Entry 8F0J (electron microscopy, 2.00 A resolution); this record covers chains R and A of the 6 polymer chains in the assembly.

[Chain R]
Molecule: Calcitonin receptor
From: Homo sapiens
UniProtKB: P30988 (CALCR_HUMAN), isoform P30988-2; residue numbers follow UniProt; this construct covers 25-474
Sequence (501 residues; each row starts with the number of its first residue; numbers below 1 keep their minus sign (Met-7 is residue -7)):
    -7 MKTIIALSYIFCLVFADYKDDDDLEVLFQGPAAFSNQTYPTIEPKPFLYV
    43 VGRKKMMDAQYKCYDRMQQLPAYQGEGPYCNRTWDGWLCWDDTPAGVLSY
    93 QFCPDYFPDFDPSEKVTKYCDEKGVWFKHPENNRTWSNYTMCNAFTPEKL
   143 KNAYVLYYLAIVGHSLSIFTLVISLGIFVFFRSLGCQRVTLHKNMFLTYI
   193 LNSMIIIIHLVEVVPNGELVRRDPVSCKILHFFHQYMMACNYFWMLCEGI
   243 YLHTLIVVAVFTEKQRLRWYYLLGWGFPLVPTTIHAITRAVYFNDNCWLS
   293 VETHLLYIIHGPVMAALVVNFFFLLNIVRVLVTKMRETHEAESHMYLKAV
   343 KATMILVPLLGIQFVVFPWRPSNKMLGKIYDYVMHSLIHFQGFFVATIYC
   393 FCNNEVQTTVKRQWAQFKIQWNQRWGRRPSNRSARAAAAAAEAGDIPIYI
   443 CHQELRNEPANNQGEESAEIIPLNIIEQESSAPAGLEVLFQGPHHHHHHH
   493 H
Not modelled in the structure: -7 to 37, 409-493
Cystine bridges: Cys55-Cys81, Cys72-Cys112, Cys95-Cys134, Cys219-Cys289
Glycans and other covalent adducts: N-acetylglucosamine (NAG) linked to Asn73, Asn130
Construct notes: expression tag (-7 to 24, 475-493); conflict Leu447 (Pro in P30988)
Small-molecule neighbours:
  - N-hexadecanoyl-L-glutamic acid (D6M): Tyr146, Tyr149, Tyr150, Ile153, Ser157, Ile160, Phe161, Ile199, Val203, Pro207
  - P42 ((2S)-2-{[(1R)-1-hydroxyhexadecyl]oxy}-3-{[(1R)-1-hydroxyoctadecyl]oxy}propyl 2-(trimethylammonio)ethyl phosphate): Lys143, Tyr146, Val147, Tyr150, Leu151, Val154, Leu158, Phe382, Phe385
  - phosphatidylethanolamine (PTY), molecule 1: Lys143, Val147, Leu151, Ile371, Tyr374, Val375, Ser378, Phe382, Phe385, Phe386, Thr389
  - phosphatidylethanolamine (PTY), molecule 2: Phe313, Leu316, Leu317, Val320, Arg321, Val324, Arg328, Met337, Tyr338, Ala341, Val342, Thr345
  - phosphatidylethanolamine (PTY), molecule 3: Phe313, Val357, Val358, Phe359, Pro360, Trp361, Arg362, Pro363, Ser364, Asn365, Leu368, Ile371, Tyr372, Val375, Leu379
Swiss-Prot annotation at these positions:
  - glycosylation (N-linked (GlcNAc...) asparagine): Asn28, Asn73, Asn125, Asn130
  - natural variant: Leu447 (L447P: Probable protective factor against osteoporosis)

[Chain A]
Molecule: Guanine nucleotide-binding protein G(s) subunit alpha isoforms short
From: Homo sapiens
UniProtKB: P63092 (GNAS2_HUMAN); numbering as in UniProt (aligned over 1-394)
Sequence (394 residues; row label = number of the first residue in the row):
     1 MGCLGNSKTEDQRNEEKAQREANKKIEKQLQKDKQVYRATHRLLLLGAGE
    51 SGKNTIVKQMRILHVNGFNGEGGEEDPQAARSNSDGEKATKVQDIKNNLK
   101 EAIETIVAAMSNLVPPVELANPENQFRVDYILSVMNVPDFDFPPEFYEHA
   151 KALWEDEGVRACYERSNEYQLIDCAQYFLDKIDVIKQADYVPSDQDLLRC
   201 RVLTSGIFETKFQVDKVNFHMFDVGAQRDERRKWIQCFNDVTAIIFVVAS
   251 SSYNMVIREDNQTNRLQAALKLFDSIWNNKWLRDTSVILFLNKQDLLAEK
   301 VLAGKSKIEDYFPEFARYTTPEDATPEPGEDPRVTRAKYFIRDEFLRIST
   351 ASGDGRHYCYPHFTCAVDTENIRRVFNDCRDIIQRMHLRQYELL
Not modelled in the structure: 1-10, 61-204, 251-263
Construct notes: engineered mutation Asn54 (Ser in P63092), Ala226 (Gly in P63092), Ala268 (Glu in P63092), Lys271 (Asn in P63092), Asp274 (Lys in P63092), Lys280 (Arg in P63092), Asp284 (Thr in P63092), Thr285 (Ile in P63092)

[Chain R / chain A interface]
Contacting residue pairs (41; chain R residue first):
  Arg180(R) with Gln390(A); Tyr391(A)
  Tyr243(R) with Tyr391(A)
  Leu244(R) with Tyr391(A), hydrophobic
  Leu247(R) with His387(A); Tyr391(A), hydrophobic
  Ile248(R) with Gln384(A), hydrogen bond (backbone-side chain); His387(A); Leu388(A), hydrophobic
  Val249(R) with Arg380(A)
  Ala251(R) with Arg380(A)
  Val252(R) with Arg380(A); Ile383(A); Gln384(A); His387(A), hydrogen bond (backbone-side chain)
  Phe253(R) with His41(A); Val217(A), hydrophobic; Phe376(A), hydrophobic; Arg380(A)
  Glu255(R) with Arg38(A); His41(A), salt bridge
  Lys256(R) with Gln35(A), hydrogen bond (side chain-backbone); Ala39(A)
  Val322(R) with Gln384(A)
  Leu323(R) with Leu393(A); Leu394(A), hydrophobic
  Lys326(R) with Asp381(A), salt bridge; Gln384(A), hydrogen bond; Arg385(A), hydrogen bond (backbone-side chain); Leu388(A)
  Met327(R) with Leu394(A), hydrophobic
  Glu329(R) with Asp381(A); Arg385(A), salt bridge
  Thr330(R) with Arg385(A)
  Lys340(R) with Leu394(A)
  Ala344(R) with Leu393(A), hydrophobic
  Ile347(R) with Leu393(A), hydrophobic
  Leu348(R) with Leu393(A), hydrophobic
  Asn395(R) with Glu392(A), hydrogen bond
  Asn396(R) with Glu392(A), hydrogen bond (backbone-side chain)
  Glu397(R) with Gln390(A)
Other interface residues (no listed pair), chain R (30 interface residues in all): His184, Val250, Thr254, Ile319, Tyr391, Cys394
Other interface residues (no listed pair), chain A (20 interface residues in all): Phe219, Cys379

[Overview]
30 residues of chain R and 20 residues of chain A are in contact; the contacts include 7 hydrogen bonds and 3
salt bridges. Polar pairs include Glu255(R)-His41(A), Lys326(R)-Asp381(A) and Glu329(R)-Arg385(A). Ligands of
chain R: N-hexadecanoyl-L-glutamic acid, 3 copies of phosphatidylethanolamine and compound P42.
Chain R is Calcitonin receptor and chain A is Guanine nucleotide-binding protein G(s) subunit alpha isoforms
short, both from Homo sapiens; the structure, Calcitonin Receptor in complex with Gs and Pramlintide analogue
peptide San45, was determined by electron microscopy, deposited together with 8F0K, 8F2A and 8F2B.
